6WIZ - chains H and L of the 4 polymer chains in the assembly; structure by X-ray diffraction, 4.20 A resolution (low resolution: residue-level contacts below are approximate; hydrogen-bond / salt-bridge calls are withheld).

Chain H:
Molecule: Fab 54-1G05 heavy chain
Source organism: Homo sapiens
Notes: antibody fragment or engineered binder
Chain sequence (230 residues; each row starts with the number of its first residue; a row labelled like 31A-31B holds insertion residues (31A, then the next letters in order)):
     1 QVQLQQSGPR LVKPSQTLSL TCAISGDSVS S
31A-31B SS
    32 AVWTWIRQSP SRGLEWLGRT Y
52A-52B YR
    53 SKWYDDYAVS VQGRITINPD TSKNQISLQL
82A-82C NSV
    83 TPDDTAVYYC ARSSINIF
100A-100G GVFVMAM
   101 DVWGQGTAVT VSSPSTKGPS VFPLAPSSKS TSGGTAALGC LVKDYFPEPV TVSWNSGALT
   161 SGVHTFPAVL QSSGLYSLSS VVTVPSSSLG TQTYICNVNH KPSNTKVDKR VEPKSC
Not modelled in the structure: 214-216
Cystine bridges: Cys-22/Cys-92, Cys-140/Cys-196

Chain L:
Molecule: Fab 54-1G05 light chain
Source organism: Homo sapiens
Notes: antibody fragment or engineered binder
Chain sequence (217 residues; row label = number of the first residue in the row; a row labelled like 95A-95B holds insertion residues (95A, then the next letters in order)):
     1 EIVLTQSPGT LSLSPGERVT LSCRASQTVY
   30A N
    31 SYLAWYQQKP GQAPTLLIYG TSTRATGVPD RFSGSGSGTV FTLTISRLEP EDFAVYFCQQ
    91 YSTSP
95A-95B RA
    96 LTFGGGTKVE IKRTVAAPSV FIFPPSDEQL KSGTASVVCL LNNFYPREAK VQWKVDNALQ
   156 SGNSQESVTE QDSKDSTYSL SSTLTLSKAD YEKHKVYACE VTHQGLSSPV TKSFNRGEC
Not modelled in the structure: 214
Cystine bridges: Cys-23/Cys-88, Cys-134/Cys-194

How chain H and chain L interact:
Pairs across the interface (64):
  Gln-39(H) / Gln-38(L)
  Leu-45(H) / Phe-87(L)
  Leu-45(H) / Phe-98(L)
  Trp-47(H) / Arg-95A(L)
  Trp-47(H) / Leu-96(L)
  Arg-50(H) / Tyr-91(L)
  Asp-58(H) / Arg-95A(L)
  Val-61(H) / Arg-95A(L)
  Tyr-91(H) / Ala-43(L)
  Ile-97(H) / Leu-46(L)
  Ile-97(H) / Tyr-49(L)
  Ile-99(H) / Tyr-49(L)
  Val-100B(H) / Tyr-32(L)
  Phe-100C(H) / Tyr-32(L)
  Val-100D(H) / Ser-31(L)
  Val-100D(H) / Tyr-32(L)
  Val-100D(H) / Leu-33(L)
  Val-100D(H) / Tyr-49(L)
  Val-100D(H) / Gly-50(L)
  Val-100D(H) / Tyr-91(L)
  Met-100E(H) / Gln-89(L)
  Met-100E(H) / Tyr-91(L)
  Met-100E(H) / Leu-96(L)
  Ala-100F(H) / Ala-34(L)
  Ala-100F(H) / Tyr-36(L)
  Ala-100F(H) / Gln-89(L)
  Met-100G(H) / Tyr-36(L)
  Met-100G(H) / Leu-46(L)
  Trp-103(H) / Ala-43(L)
  Trp-103(H) / Pro-44(L)
  Trp-103(H) / Thr-45(L)
  Gly-104(H) / Ala-43(L)
  Phe-122(H) / Ser-121(L)
  Phe-122(H) / Gln-124(L)
  Pro-123(H) / Ser-121(L)
  Pro-123(H) / Glu-123(L)
  Leu-124(H) / Phe-118(L)
  Leu-124(H) / Val-133(L)
  Ala-125(H) / Phe-118(L)
  Pro-126(H) / Phe-118(L)
  Ser-130(H) / Phe-116(L)
  Thr-135(H) / Phe-116(L)
  Ala-137(H) / Phe-116(L)
  Ala-137(H) / Phe-118(L)
  Lys-143(H) / Gln-124(L)
  His-164(H) / Asn-137(L)
  His-164(H) / Asp-167(L)
  Phe-166(H) / Leu-135(L)
  Phe-166(H) / Ser-162(L)
  Phe-166(H) / Thr-164(L)
  Phe-166(H) / Ser-174(L)
  Phe-166(H) / Leu-175(L)
  Phe-166(H) / Ser-176(L)
  Pro-167(H) / Ser-162(L)
  Pro-167(H) / Val-163(L)
  Val-169(H) / Gln-160(L)
  Val-169(H) / Glu-161(L)
  Val-169(H) / Ser-162(L)
  Leu-170(H) / Gln-160(L)
  Gln-171(H) / Gln-160(L)
  Ser-179(H) / Ser-176(L)
  Val-181(H) / Leu-135(L)
  Thr-183(H) / Asn-137(L)
  Lys-209(H) / Glu-123(L)
Also at the interface, not in a pair above, chain H (42 interface residues in all): Ile-37, Asp-101, Gln-105, Ser-127, Leu-141, Ser-172
Also at the interface, not in a pair above, chain L (39 interface residues in all): Ile-117, Thr-129, Ser-131, Thr-180
The authors on this interface:
  - epitope / paratope residues, chain H: Val-100B(H)

In short:
42 residues of chain H face 39 of chain L across their interface. The paper reports the epitope/paratope
residue Val-100B(H).
Chain H is Fab 54-1G05 heavy chain and chain L is Fab 54-1G05 light chain, both from Homo sapiens; the
structure, Crystal structure of Fab 54-1G05 bound to H1 influenza hemagglutinin, was determined by X-ray
diffraction together with 6WJ0 and 6WJ1 from the same study.
